8FLR - chains P and R of the 6 polymer chains in the assembly; structure by electron microscopy, 2.94 A resolution.

== Chain P ==
Protein: PTHrP[1-36]
UniProt: P12272 (PTHR_HUMAN); residues 1-36 here correspond to UniProt positions 37-72 (UniProt number = residue number + 36)
Chain sequence (36 residues; each row starts with the number of its first residue):
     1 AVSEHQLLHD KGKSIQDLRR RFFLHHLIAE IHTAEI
Disordered / not traced: 33-36
UniProt features mapped onto this chain:
  - region: Arg21 to His32 (Important for receptor binding)

== Chain R ==
Protein: Parathyroid hormone/parathyroid hormone-related peptide receptor
Source organism: Homo sapiens
UniProt: Q03431 (PTH1R_HUMAN); residue numbers follow UniProt; this construct covers 28-593
Chain sequence (616 residues; numbered -3 to 612; the number before each row is that of its first residue; numbers below 1 keep their minus sign (Met-3 is residue -3)):
    -3 MKTIIALSYI FCLVFADYKD DDDLEVLFQG PADDVMTKEE QIFLLHRAQA QCEKRLKEVL
    57 QRPASIMESD KGWTSASTSG KPRKDKASGK LYPESEEDKE APTGSRYRGR PCLPEWDHIL
   117 CWPLGAPGEV VAVPCPDYIY DFNHKGHAYR RCDRNGSWEL VPGHNRTWAN YSECVKFLTN
   177 ETREREVFDR LGMIYTVGYS VSLASLTVAV LILAYFRRLH CTRNYIHMHL FLSFMLRAVS
   237 IFVKDAVLYS GATLDEAERL TEEELRAIAQ APPPPATAAA GYAGCRVAVT FFLYFLATNY
   297 YWILVEGLYL HSLIFMAFFS EKKYLWGFTV FGWGLPAVFV AVWVSVRATL ANTGCWDLSS
   357 GNKKWIIQVP ILASIVLNFI LFINIVRVLA TKLRETNAGR CDTRQQYRKL LKSTLVLMPL
   417 FGVHYIVFMA TPYTEVSGTL WQVQMHYEML FNSFQGFFVA IIYCFCNGEV QAEIKKSWSR
   477 WTLALDFKRK ARSGSSSYSY GPMVSHTSVT NVGPRVGLGL PLSPRLLPTA TTNGHPQLPG
   537 HAKPGTPALE TLETTPPAMA APKDDGFLNG SCSGLDEEAS GPERPPALLQ EEWETVMPAG
   597 LEVLFQGPHH HHHHHH
Disordered / not traced: -3 to 30, 55-104, 247-276, 393-398, 480-612
Sequence notes: expression tag (-3 to 27, 594-612)
Cystine bridges: Cys48-Cys117, Cys108-Cys148, Cys131-Cys170, Cys281-Cys351

== Chain P / chain R interface ==
Residue-residue contacts (75):
  Ala1(P) with Gln364(R); Leu368(R); Met425(R), hydrogen bond (backbone-backbone); Thr427(R), hydrogen bond (backbone-backbone); Tyr429(R), hydrophobic
  Val2(P) with Leu292(R), hydrophobic; Gln364(R), hydrogen bond (backbone-side chain); Ile367(R), hydrophobic; Leu368(R)
  Ser3(P) with Met441(R), hydrogen bond; Glu444(R); Met445(R)
  Glu4(P) with Tyr195(R), hydrogen bond; Arg233(R), salt bridge; Leu292(R)
  His5(P) with Leu289(R); Lys360(R); Gln364(R), hydrogen bond; Tyr429(R)
  Gln6(P) with Tyr429(R); Thr430(R); Trp437(R); Gln440(R), hydrogen bond; Met441(R)
  Leu7(P) with Phe184(R), hydrophobic; Leu187(R), hydrophobic; Tyr191(R), hydrophobic; Trp437(R), hydrophobic; Met445(R), hydrophobic
  Leu8(P) with Lys240(R); Tyr245(R); Phe288(R), hydrophobic; Asp353(R)
  His9(P) with Asp353(R); Leu354(R); Ser355(R); Lys360(R); Tyr429(R), hydrogen bond
  Asp10(P) with Phe184(R); Val432(R); Trp437(R), hydrogen bond
  Lys11(P) with Arg181(R); Tyr245(R)
  Gly12(P) with Asp353(R), hydrogen bond (backbone-side chain); Leu354(R)
  Lys13(P) with Val31(R); Leu354(R)
  Ser14(P) with Phe184(R)
  Ile15(P) with Arg181(R); Tyr245(R), hydrophobic
  Gln16(P) with Thr33(R); Leu354(R)
  Arg20(P) with Met32(R), hydrogen bond (side chain-backbone); Thr33(R); Gln37(R); Tyr136(R); Asp137(R), salt bridge
  Arg21(P) with Asp137(R), salt bridge; Thr175(R)
  Phe23(P) with Lys34(R); Ile38(R), hydrophobic
  Leu24(P) with Ile135(R), hydrophobic; Asp137(R); Phe138(R), hydrophobic
  Ile28(P) with Phe138(R), hydrophobic; Tyr167(R), hydrophobic; Val171(R), hydrophobic
  Ile31(P) with Asp113(R); Arg146(R); Ala165(R); Tyr167(R)
  His32(P) with Ala165(R); Asn166(R); Tyr167(R), hydrogen bond (side chain-backbone); Ser168(R)
Interface residues without a listed pair, chain P (25 interface residues in all): Leu18, Arg19
Interface residues without a listed pair, chain R (57 interface residues in all): Leu41, Ile115, Ile237, Val285, Tyr296, Trp352, Trp361, Phe424, Ala426, Pro428, Asn448
The authors on this interface:
  - residue pairs: Val2(P)-Leu292(R) (hydrophobic contact), Glu4(P)-Arg233(R) (salt bridge), Gln6(P)-Gln440(R) (hydrogen bond), Leu7(P)-Met441(R) (hydrophobic contact), Phe288(R)-His5(P) (hydrophobic contact), Leu289(R)-His5(P) (hydrophobic contact)

== In short ==
Chain P and chain R form an interface of 25 and 57 residues respectively, with 12 hydrogen bonds and 3 salt
bridges. Polar pairs include Glu4(P)-Arg233(R), Arg20(P)-Asp137(R) and Arg21(P)-Asp137(R). The paper describes
hydrophobic contacts between Val2(P) and Leu292(R), Leu7(P) and Met441(R) and Phe288(R) and His5(P) among
others; a salt bridge between Glu4(P) and Arg233(R); a hydrogen bond between Gln6(P) and Gln440(R).
Chain P is PTHrP[1-36] and chain R is Parathyroid hormone/parathyroid hormone-related peptide receptor (Homo
sapiens); the structure, Human PTH1R in complex with PTHrP and Gs, was determined by electron microscopy (same
publication as 8FLQ, 8FLS, 8FLT and 8FLU).
